5LHJ - chain A; structure by X-ray diffraction, 1.76 A resolution.

# Chain A
Name: Leucine aminopeptidase 2, chloroplastic
Organism: Streptomyces sp. BC16019
Notes: EC 3.4.11.-, 3.4.11.1
UniProtKB: K4MHW2 (K4MHW2_9ACTN); residues 1-504 here = UniProt positions 1-504
Chain sequence (504 residues; row label = number of the first residue in the row):
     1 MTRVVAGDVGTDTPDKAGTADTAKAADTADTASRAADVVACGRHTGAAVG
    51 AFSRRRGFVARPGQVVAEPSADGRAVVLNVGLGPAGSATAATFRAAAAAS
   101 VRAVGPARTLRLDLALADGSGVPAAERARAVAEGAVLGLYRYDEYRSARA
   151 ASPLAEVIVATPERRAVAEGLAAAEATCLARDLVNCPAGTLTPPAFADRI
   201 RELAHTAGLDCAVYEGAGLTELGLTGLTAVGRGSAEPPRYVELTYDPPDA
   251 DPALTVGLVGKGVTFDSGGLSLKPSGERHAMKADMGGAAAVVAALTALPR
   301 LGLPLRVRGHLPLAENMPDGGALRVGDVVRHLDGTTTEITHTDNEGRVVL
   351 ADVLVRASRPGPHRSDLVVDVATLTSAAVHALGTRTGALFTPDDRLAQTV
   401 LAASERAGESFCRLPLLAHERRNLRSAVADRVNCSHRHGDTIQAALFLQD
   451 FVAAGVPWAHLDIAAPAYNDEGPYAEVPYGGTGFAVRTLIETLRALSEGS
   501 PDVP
Unresolved in the structure: 1-34, 149-151, 248-251, 275-280, 361-363, 500-504
What the authors report for this chain:
  - specificity-determining residues: Asn-344, Asp-440 (from molecular simulation)

# Overview
The paper reports specificity determinants Asn-344 and Asp-440.
Chain A is Leucine aminopeptidase 2, chloroplastic (Streptomyces sp. BC16019); the structure, Bottromycin
maturation enzyme BotP, was determined by X-ray diffraction, deposited together with 5LHK.
